4XM5 - chain A; structure by X-ray diffraction, 2.34 A resolution.

Chain A:
Molecule: Structure-specific endonuclease subunit SLX1
From: Candida glabrata
Notes: EC 3.1.-.-
UniProtKB: Q6FML9 (SLX1_CANGA); residues 1-312 here = UniProt positions 1-312
Amino-acid sequence (312 residues; each row starts with the number of its first residue):
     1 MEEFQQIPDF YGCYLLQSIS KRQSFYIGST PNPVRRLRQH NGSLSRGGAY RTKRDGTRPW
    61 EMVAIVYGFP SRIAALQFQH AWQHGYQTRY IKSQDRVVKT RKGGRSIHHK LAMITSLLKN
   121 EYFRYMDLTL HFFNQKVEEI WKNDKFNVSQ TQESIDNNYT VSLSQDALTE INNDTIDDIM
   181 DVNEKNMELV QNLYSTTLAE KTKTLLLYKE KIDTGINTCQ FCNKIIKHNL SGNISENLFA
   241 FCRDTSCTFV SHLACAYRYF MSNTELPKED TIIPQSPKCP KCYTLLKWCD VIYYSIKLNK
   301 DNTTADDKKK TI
Disordered / not traced: 1, 47-53, 91-97, 151-156, 227-236, 264-268, 304-312
Sequence notes: conflict Gln79 (Glu in Q6FML9)
Metal / ion sites: Zn2+ site 1: Cys219, Cys222, His252, Cys255; Zn2+ site 2: Cys242, Cys247, Cys279, Cys282
Reported in the primary citation:
  - self-association interface (contacts with another copy of this molecule); pairs are residue here / residue on that copy: Glu3-Arg72 (backbone contact), Gln5-Arg72 (backbone contact), Tyr86, Glu121, Tyr122, Thr271, Ile272, Ile273
  - mutagenesis - R35A, Q39A: abolished catalytic activity
  - mutagenesis - R38A, R72A, Q77A, H80A, H84A, Q191A: decreased catalytic activity
  - catalytic residues: Arg36 (proposed by the authors, not directly observed)

Summary:
Cys219, Cys222, His252 and Cys255 form the Zn2+ site 1. The Zn2+ site 2 is built by Cys242, Cys247, Cys279 and
Cys282. The paper reports the catalytic residue Arg36; R38A, R72A and Q77A, among others, reduce catalytic
activity; 8 substitutions were tested in all.
Chain A is Structure-specific endonuclease subunit SLX1 (Candida glabrata); the structure, C. glabrata Slx1,
was determined by X-ray diffraction (same publication as 4XLG).
